Entry 1U8R (X-ray diffraction, 2.75 A resolution); this record covers chains E and B of the 6 polymer chains in the assembly.

Chain E:
Molecule: mbtA operator DNA
Sequence (33 nucleotides; numbered 1 to 33; the number before each row is that of its first residue):
     1 CCCTGTTAGC ACAGGCTGCC CTAATTTTAG TGG
Ion coordination: Na+ site 1: DC16 (shared with 1 residue of chain C); Na+ site 2: DC21 (shared with Asp35(B) of chain B)

Chain B:
Name: Iron-dependent repressor ideR
Organism: Mycobacterium tuberculosis
Reference sequence: P0A672 (IDER_MYCTU); residues 1-230 here = UniProt positions 1-230
Sequence (230 residues; each row starts with the number of its first residue):
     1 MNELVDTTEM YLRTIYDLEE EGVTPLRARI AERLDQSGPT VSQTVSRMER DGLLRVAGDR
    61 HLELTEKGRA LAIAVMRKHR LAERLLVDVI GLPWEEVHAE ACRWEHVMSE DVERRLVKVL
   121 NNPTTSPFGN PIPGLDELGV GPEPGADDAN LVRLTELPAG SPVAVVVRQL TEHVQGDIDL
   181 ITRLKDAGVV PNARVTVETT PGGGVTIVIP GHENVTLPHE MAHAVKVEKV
Unresolved in the structure: 142-150
Ion coordination: Co2+ site 1: Met10, Cys102, Glu105, His106; Na+: Asp35 (shared with DC21(E) of chain E); Co2+ site 2: His79, Glu83, His98, Glu172, Gln175; Co2+ site 3: His219, His223

How chain E and chain B interact:
Residue-residue contacts (18; chain E residue first):
  DG18(E) - Arg47(B)  sugar contact
  DG18(E) - Arg50(B)  salt bridge to the phosphate
  DC19(E) - Thr7(B)  hydrogen bond to the phosphate
  DC19(E) - Gln43(B)  base contact
  DC19(E) - Arg47(B)  salt bridge to the phosphate
  DC20(E) - Asn2(B)  hydrogen bond to the phosphate
  DC20(E) - Leu4(B)  phosphate contact
  DC20(E) - Thr7(B)  hydrogen bond to the phosphate
  DC20(E) - Gln36(B)  hydrogen bond to the phosphate
  DC20(E) - Thr40(B)  sugar contact
  DC20(E) - Gln43(B)  hydrogen bond to the base
  DC21(E) - Asp35(B)  phosphate contact
  DC21(E) - Gln36(B)  phosphate contact
  DC21(E) - Ser37(B)  hydrogen bond to the phosphate
  DC21(E) - Thr40(B)  hydrogen bond to the phosphate
  DT22(E) - Ser37(B)  base contact
  DT22(E) - Pro39(B)  base contact
  DA23(E) - Pro39(B)  base contact
Also at the interface, not in a pair above, chain E (7 interface residues in all): DT28
Also at the interface, not in a pair above, chain B (13 interface residues in all): Thr8, Arg60

In short:
Chain E and chain B form an interface of 7 and 13 residues respectively; the contacts include 7 hydrogen bonds
and 2 salt bridges. Polar pairs include DC20(E)-Gln43(B), DC19(E)-Thr7(B) and DC20(E)-Asn2(B). The Na+ site is
built by Asp35(B) and DC21(E).
Here chain E is mbtA operator DNA and chain B is Iron-dependent repressor ideR (Mycobacterium tuberculosis).
Entry 1U8R (Crystal Structure of an IdeR-DNA Complex Reveals a Conformational Change in Activated IdeR for
Base-specific Interactions) was determined by X-ray diffraction.
